4JES - chain A; structure by X-ray diffraction, 1.60 A resolution.

== Chain A ==
Protein: Hemophore HasA
From: Yersinia pestis
UniProt: Q7CL15 (Q7CL15_YERPE); numbering as in UniProt (aligned over 1-193)
Amino-acid sequence (193 residues; row label = number of the first residue in the row):
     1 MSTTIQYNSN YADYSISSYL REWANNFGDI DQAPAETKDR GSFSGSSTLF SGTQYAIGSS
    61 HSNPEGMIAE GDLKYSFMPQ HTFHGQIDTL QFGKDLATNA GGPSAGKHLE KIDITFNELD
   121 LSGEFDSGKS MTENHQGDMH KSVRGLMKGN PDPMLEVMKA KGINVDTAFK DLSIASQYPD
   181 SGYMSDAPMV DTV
Not modelled in the structure: 1, 103-104, 181-193
Residues lining bound ligands: malonate ion (MLI): Leu96, Ala97, Thr98, Lys107

== Summary ==
Chain A binds malonate ion.
Chain A is Hemophore HasA (Yersinia pestis); the structure, 1.6A resolution Apo structure of the hemophore
HasA from Yersinia pestis (Hexagonal Form), was determined by X-ray diffraction, deposited together with 4JER
and 4JET.
